PDB entry 9H92 | X-ray diffraction, 1.55 A resolution | chain A

[Chain A]
Protein: FAD-linked oxidoreductase sorD
Organism: Penicillium rubens Wisconsin 54-1255
Notes: EC 1.1.1.-
UniProtKB: B6HNK6 (SORD_PENRW); residue numbers follow UniProt; this construct covers 1-471
Chain sequence (471 residues; row label = number of the first residue in the row):
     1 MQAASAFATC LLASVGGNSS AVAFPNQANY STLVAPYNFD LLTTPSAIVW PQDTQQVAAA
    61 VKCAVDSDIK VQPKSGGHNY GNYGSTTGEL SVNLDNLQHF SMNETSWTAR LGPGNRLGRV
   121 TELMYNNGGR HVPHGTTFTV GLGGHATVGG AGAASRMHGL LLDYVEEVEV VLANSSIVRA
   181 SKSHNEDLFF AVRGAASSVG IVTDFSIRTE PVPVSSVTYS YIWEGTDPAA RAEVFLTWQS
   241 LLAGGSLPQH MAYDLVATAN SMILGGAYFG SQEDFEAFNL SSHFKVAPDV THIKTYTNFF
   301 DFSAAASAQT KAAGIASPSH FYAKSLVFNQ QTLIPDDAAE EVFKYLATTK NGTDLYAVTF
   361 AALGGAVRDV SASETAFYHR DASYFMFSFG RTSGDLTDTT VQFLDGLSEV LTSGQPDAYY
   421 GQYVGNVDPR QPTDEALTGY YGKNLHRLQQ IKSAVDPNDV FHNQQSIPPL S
Not modelled in the structure: 1-4, 471
Sequence notes: conflict Asn103 (Asp in B6HNK6), Thr291 (Ala in B6HNK6), Pro432 (Ser in B6HNK6), Glu435 (Lys in B6HNK6)
UniProt features mapped onto this chain:
  - glycosylation (N-linked (GlcNAc...) asparagine): Asn18, Asn29, Asn174, Asn279, Asn351
Disulfides: Cys10-Cys63
Glycans and other covalent adducts: N-acetylglucosamine (NAG) linked to Asn18, Asn29, Asn174, Asn279; flavin-adenine dinucleotide (FAD) linked to His78; glycan linked to Asn351
Residues lining bound ligands: FAD (flavin-adenine dinucleotide): Tyr37, Gln72, Pro73, Lys74, Ser75, Gly76, Gly77, Asn79, Tyr80, Tyr83, Gly84, Leu94, Pro113, Gly135, Thr136, Thr137, Val140, Gly141, Gly143, Gly144, His145, Thr147, Val148, Gly150, Ala151, Ala196, Ser197, Gly200, Ile201, Val202, Ile315, Ala316, Tyr423, Gly425, Asn426, Asn463
Reported in the primary citation:
  - binding site for flavin-adenine dinucleotide: His78, His145, Tyr423, Asn426
  - post-translational modification sites: Asn18, Asn29, Asn174, Asn279, Asn351
  - catalytic residues: Asp254, Thr359 (proposed by the authors, not directly observed)

[In short]
Covalently linked flavin-adenine dinucleotide: at His78. N-acetylglucosamine is covalently linked to Asn18,
Asn29, Asn174 and Asn279. The paper reports catalytic residues Asp254 and Thr359; a binding site for
flavin-adenine dinucleotide at His78, His145 and Tyr423 among others.
Chain A is FAD-linked oxidoreductase sorD (Penicillium rubens Wisconsin 54-1255); the structure, FAD-dependent
oxidase sorD, was determined by X-ray diffraction (same publication as 9H8M, 9H8U and 9H8Z).
